Entry 6R2I (X-ray diffraction, 1.54 A resolution); this record covers chains A and B.

[Chain A]
Molecule: SUN domain-containing protein 1
Organism: Homo sapiens
UniProt: O94901 (SUN1_HUMAN); numbering as in UniProt (aligned over 616-812)
Sequence (203 residues; row label = number of the first residue in the row):
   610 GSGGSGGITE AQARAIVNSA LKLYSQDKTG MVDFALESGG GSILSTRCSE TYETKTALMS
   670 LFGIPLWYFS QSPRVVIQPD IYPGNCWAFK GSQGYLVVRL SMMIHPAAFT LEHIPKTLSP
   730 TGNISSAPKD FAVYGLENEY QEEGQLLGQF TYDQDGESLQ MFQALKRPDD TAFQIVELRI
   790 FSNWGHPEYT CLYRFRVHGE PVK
Unresolved in the structure: 610-614
Sequence notes: expression tag (610-615)
Bound ions: K+: Val-684, Gln-687, Asp-689, Asn-694, Tyr-802
From the paper describing this entry:
  - self-association interface (contacts with another copy of this molecule): Phe-671, Ile-673
  - mutagenesis - F671E, I673E: decreased binding to KASH5 (chain B)
  - mutagenesis - I673E: unchanged stability

[Chain B]
Molecule: KASH5
Organism: Homo sapiens
Sequence (33 residues; numbered 530 to 562; the number before each row is that of its first residue):
   530 GSMTSGTSGT SGGPSPPPTW PHLQLCYLQP PPV
Unresolved in the structure: 530-543
From the paper describing this entry:
  - self-association interface (contacts with another copy of this molecule): Pro-545 to Pro-547

[Interface between chain A and chain B]
Pairs across the interface - 28 pairs, chain A then chain B:
  Glu-646(A) / Tyr-556(B)  hydrogen bond (backbone-side chain)
  Ser-647(A) / Pro-560(B)
  Gly-648(A) / Pro-560(B)
  Gly-648(A) / Val-562(B)
  Gly-649(A) / Tyr-556(B)
  Gly-649(A) / Pro-560(B)
  Gly-650(A) / Tyr-556(B)
  Ser-651(A) / Leu-554(B)
  Ser-654(A) / Gln-553(B)  hydrogen bond
  Thr-660(A) / His-551(B)
  Leu-667(A) / Pro-546(B)  hydrophobic
  Pro-674(A) / Ser-544(B)
  Pro-674(A) / Pro-546(B)  hydrophobic
  Leu-675(A) / Pro-546(B)
  Leu-675(A) / Pro-547(B)
  Trp-676(A) / Pro-546(B)
  Trp-676(A) / Pro-547(B)
  Trp-676(A) / Trp-549(B)  hydrophobic
  Tyr-677(A) / Pro-545(B)
  Tyr-677(A) / Pro-546(B)
  Tyr-677(A) / Pro-547(B)  hydrogen bond (backbone-backbone)
  Tyr-677(A) / Thr-548(B)
  Tyr-677(A) / Trp-549(B)  hydrogen bond (backbone-backbone)
  Ser-679(A) / His-551(B)
  Gln-680(A) / His-551(B)
  Ser-681(A) / His-551(B)
  Arg-683(A) / Leu-552(B)  hydrogen bond (side chain-backbone)
  Arg-683(A) / Leu-554(B)
Also at the interface, not in a pair above, chain A (19 interface residues in all): Phe-678, Pro-682
Also at the interface, not in a pair above, chain B (14 interface residues in all): Cys-555
The authors on this interface:
  - interface residues, chain A: Trp-676(A)
  - hot spots on chain A (mutagenesis) - W676E: abolished binding to KASH5 (chain B)

[In short]
19 residues of chain A face 14 of chain B across their interface, with 5 hydrogen bonds. Among the polar pairs
are Glu-646(A)/Tyr-556(B), Ser-654(A)/Gln-553(B) and Arg-683(A)/Leu-552(B). The paper reports that F671E and
I673E of chain A reduce binding to KASH5 (chain B); the interface residue Trp-676(A).
Chain A is SUN domain-containing protein 1 and chain B is KASH5, both from Homo sapiens; the structure,
Crystal structure of the SUN1-KASH5 6:6 complex, was determined by X-ray diffraction, deposited together with
6R16.
